4LED - chain A; structure by X-ray diffraction, 2.37 A resolution.

== Chain A ==
Molecule: Pyocin L1
Organism: Pseudomonas aeruginosa
Amino-acid sequence (268 residues; each row starts with the number of its first residue):
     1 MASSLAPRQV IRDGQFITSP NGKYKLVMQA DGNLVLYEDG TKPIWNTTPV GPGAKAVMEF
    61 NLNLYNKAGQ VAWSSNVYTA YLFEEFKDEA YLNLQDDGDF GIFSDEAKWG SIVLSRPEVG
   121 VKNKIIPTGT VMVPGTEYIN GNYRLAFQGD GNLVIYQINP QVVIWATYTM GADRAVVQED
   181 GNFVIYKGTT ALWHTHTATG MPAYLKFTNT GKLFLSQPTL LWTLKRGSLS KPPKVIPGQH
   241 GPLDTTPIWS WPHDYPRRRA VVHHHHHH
Disordered / not traced: 1, 256-268
Ligand contacts:
  - alpha-D-rhamnopyranose (XXR), molecule 1: Q148, D150, N152, V154, Y156, V163, A166, Y168, M170
  - alpha-D-rhamnopyranose (XXR), molecule 2: Q148, G149, D150
  - alpha-D-rhamnopyranose (XXR), molecule 3: Q178, D180, N182, V184, Y186, A191, H194, A198
From the paper describing this entry:
  - binding site for alpha-D-rhamnopyranose: D150, V154, V163, A166, D180, V184, A191
  - mutagenesis - D150A (10-fold), D180A (Kd >500 uM): decreased binding to CPA
  - mutagenesis - D150A/D180A: abolished binding to CPA

== In short ==
Chain A binds 3 copies of alpha-D-rhamnopyranose. The paper reports a binding site for alpha-D-rhamnopyranose
at D150, V154 and V163 among others; D150A and D180A reduce binding to CPA.
Chain A is Pyocin L1 (Pseudomonas aeruginosa); the structure, The Crystal Structure of Pyocin L1 bound to
D-rhamnose at 2.37 Angstroms, was determined by X-ray diffraction, deposited together with 4LE7 and 4LEA.
